Entry 7RA9 (X-ray diffraction, 2.20 A resolution); this record covers chain A.

Chain A:
Name: Interleukin-2
Source organism: Homo sapiens
Reference sequence: P60568 (IL2_HUMAN); aligned to UniProt positions 21-151 over residues 5-135 (the alignment contains insertions or deletions, so no single offset holds)
Sequence (132 residues; each row starts with the number of its first residue):
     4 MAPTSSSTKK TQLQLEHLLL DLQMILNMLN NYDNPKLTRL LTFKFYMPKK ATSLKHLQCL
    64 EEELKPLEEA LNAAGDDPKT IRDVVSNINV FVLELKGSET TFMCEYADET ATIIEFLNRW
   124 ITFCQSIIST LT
Unresolved in the structure: 4-9
Cystine bridges: C62-C107
Sequence notes: initiating methionine (4); engineered mutation M31 (Gly47 in P60568), L32 (Ile48 in P60568), D36 (Lys52 in P60568), L43 (Met59 in P60568), S56 (Glu72 in P60568), A73 (Val89 in P60568), A76 (Leu92 in P60568), G78 (Gln94 in P60568), D79 (Ser95 in P60568), D80 (Lys96 in P60568), P81 (Asn97 in P60568), K82 (Phe98 in P60568), T83 (His99 in P60568), I84 (Leu100 in P60568), V87 (Leu105 in P60568), V88 (Ile106 in P60568), F94 (Ile112 in P60568), I117 (Val135 in P60568)
UniProt features mapped onto this chain:
  - glycosylation: T7 (O-linked (GalNAc...) threonine)

Overview:
Chain A is Interleukin-2 (Homo sapiens); the structure, Designed StabIL-2 seq1, was determined by X-ray
diffraction, deposited together with 7RAA.
